5EWG - chains A and P of the 3 polymer chains in the assembly; structure by X-ray diffraction, 1.75 A resolution.

Chain A:
Name: DNA polymerase eta
From: Homo sapiens
Notes: EC 2.7.7.7
UniProt: Q9Y253 (POLH_HUMAN); numbering as in UniProt (aligned over 1-432)
Sequence (435 residues; numbered -2 to 432; the number before each row is that of its first residue; numbers below 1 keep their minus sign (Gly-2 is residue -2)):
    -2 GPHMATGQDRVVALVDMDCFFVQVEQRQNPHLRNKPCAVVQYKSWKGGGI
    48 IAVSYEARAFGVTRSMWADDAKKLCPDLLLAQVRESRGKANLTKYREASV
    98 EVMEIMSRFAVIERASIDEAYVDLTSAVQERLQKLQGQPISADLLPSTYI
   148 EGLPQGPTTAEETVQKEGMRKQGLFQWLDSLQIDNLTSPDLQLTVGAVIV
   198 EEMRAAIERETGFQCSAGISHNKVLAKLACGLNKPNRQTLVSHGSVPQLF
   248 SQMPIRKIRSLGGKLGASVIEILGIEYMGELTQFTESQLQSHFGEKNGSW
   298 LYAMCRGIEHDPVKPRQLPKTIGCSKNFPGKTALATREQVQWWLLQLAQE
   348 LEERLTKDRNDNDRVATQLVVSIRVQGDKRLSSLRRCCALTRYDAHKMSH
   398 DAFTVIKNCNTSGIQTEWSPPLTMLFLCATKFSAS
Disordered / not traced: 153-160, 411-412
Differences from the reference sequence: expression tag (-2 to 0)
UniProt features mapped onto this chain:
  - binding site (Mg(2+)): Asp13, Met14, Asp115, Glu116
  - binding site (Mn(2+)): Asp13, Met14, Asp115, Glu116
  - binding site (a 2'-deoxyribonucleoside 5'-triphosphate): Arg61
  - natural variant: Val37 (deletion: In XPV), Leu75 (deletion: In XPV), Arg93 (R93P: In XPV), Arg111 (R111H: In XPV), Thr122 (T122P: In XPV), Gly153 (G153D: In a breast cancer sample), Thr191 (T191P: In XPV), Gly263 (G263V: In XPV), Val266 (V266D: In XPV), Gly295 (G295R: In XPV), Arg361 (R361S: In XPV)
  - mutagenesis: Tyr52 (Y52A/F: Reduces DNA polymerase activity; Y52E: Reduces DNA polymerase activity. Increases fidelity of replication and reduces translesion bypass), Arg61 (R61A: Reduces enzymatic activity by two-thirds), Ser62 (S62G: Increased DNA polymerase activity and translesion bypass compared to wild-type), Ala68 (A68S/V: Severe reduction in thymine dimer translesion bypass), Asn324 to Pro326 (Reduces binding to chromatin and to monoubiquitinated PCNA. Abolishes binding to monoubiquitinated PCNA; when associated with 705-E--H-713 Del)
Bound ions: Ca2+: Asp13, Met14, Asp115 (together with ATP)
Residues lining bound ligands: ATP (adenosine-5'-triphosphate): Asp13, Met14, Asp15, Cys16, Phe17, Phe18, Ile48, Ala49, Tyr52, Arg55, Arg61, Ile114, Asp115, Lys231
Reported in the primary citation:
  - binding site for ATP: Phe18
  - specificity-determining residues: Tyr92

Chain P:
Molecule: 8-nt DNA strand
Sequence (8 nucleotides; row label = number of the first residue in the row):
     1 AGCGTCAT

Interface between chain A and chain P:
Residue-residue contacts (23):
  Ser113(A) with DT8(P), hydrogen bond to the phosphate
  Asp115(A) with DT8(P), phosphate contact
  Glu116(A) with DT8(P), sugar contact
  Lys224(A) with DA7(P), phosphate contact; DT8(P), salt bridge to the phosphate
  Ile255(A) with DA7(P), phosphate contact
  Arg256(A) with DA7(P), phosphate contact
  Ser257(A) with DC6(P), phosphate contact; DA7(P), hydrogen bond to the phosphate
  Leu258(A) with DA7(P), phosphate contact
  Gly259(A) with DA7(P), hydrogen bond to the phosphate
  Gly260(A) with DC6(P), phosphate contact; DA7(P), phosphate contact
  Lys261(A) with DT5(P), salt bridge to the phosphate; DC6(P), hydrogen bond to the phosphate
  Leu262(A) with DC6(P), hydrogen bond to the phosphate
  Arg377(A) with DG4(P), salt bridge to the phosphate
  Leu381(A) with DC3(P), phosphate contact
  Arg382(A) with DG2(P), sugar contact; DC3(P), hydrogen bond to the phosphate; DG4(P), hydrogen bond to the base
  Arg383(A) with DG2(P), phosphate contact
  Cys384(A) with DG2(P), phosphate contact
Interface residues without a listed pair, chain A (19 interface residues in all): Ser379, Ser380
Interface residues without a listed pair, chain P (8 interface residues in all): DA1

Overview:
19 residues of chain A face 8 of chain P across their interface, with 7 hydrogen bonds and 3 salt bridges.
Polar contacts include Arg382(A)-DG4(P), Ser113(A)-DT8(P) and Ser257(A)-DA7(P). Chain A binds ATP. From the
paper: a binding site for ATP at Phe18(A); the specificity determinant Tyr92(A).
Here chain A is DNA polymerase eta (Homo sapiens) and chain P is an 8-nt DNA strand. Entry 5EWG (Ternary
complex of human DNA polymerase eta inserting rATP opposite an 8-Oxodeoxyguanosine Lesion) was determined by
X-ray diffraction, deposited together with 5EWE and 5EWF.
